PDB entry 1NOB | X-ray diffraction, 2.60 A resolution | chains B and C of the 3 polymer chains in the assembly

# Chain B (and C)
Protein: Protein (fiber knob protein)
From: Human adenovirus 12
Notes: fragment: knob; chain C of this document is another copy of the same molecule, construct and numbering; everything in this record applies to it too
Reference sequence: P36711 (FIBP_ADE12); residue numbers follow UniProt; this construct covers 403-587
Amino-acid sequence (185 residues; each row starts with the number of its first residue):
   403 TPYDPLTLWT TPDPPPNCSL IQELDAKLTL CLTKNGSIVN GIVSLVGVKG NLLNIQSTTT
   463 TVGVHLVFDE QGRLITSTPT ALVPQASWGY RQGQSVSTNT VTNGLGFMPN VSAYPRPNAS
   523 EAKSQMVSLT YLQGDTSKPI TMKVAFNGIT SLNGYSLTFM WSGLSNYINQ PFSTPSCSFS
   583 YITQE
UniProt features mapped onto this chain:
  - mutagenesis: P417 (P417E: Loss of interaction with CXADR), P418 (P418E: Loss of interaction with CXADR), S421 (S421TIS: Loss of interaction with CXADR), E425 (Loss of interaction with CXADR), L426 (Loss of interaction with CXADR), G550 (Loss of interaction with CXADR), I551 (Loss of interaction with CXADR)

# How chain B and chain C interact
Pairs across the interface (55):
  D406(B) with G438(C)
  T409(B) with G438(C); S439(C), hydrogen bond (side chain-backbone)
  W411(B) with S439(C); I584(C), hydrophobic
  P414(B) with N512(C); S514(C); A515(C); K525(C), hydrogen bond (backbone-side chain)
  D415(B) with S514(C)
  T431(B) with K525(C), hydrogen bond; I584(C)
  C433(B) with S439(C); I440(C)
  T435(B) with N437(C); S439(C); I440(C)
  K436(B) with N437(C)
  N437(B) with N437(C)
  N442(B) with N437(C); I440(C); N442(C)
  G443(B) with I440(C)
  I444(B) with M528(C), hydrophobic; S582(C); Y583(C); I584(C)
  S446(B) with K525(C)
  R493(B) with S439(C), hydrogen bond; N512(C); T585(C), hydrogen bond (side chain-backbone); Q586(C), hydrogen bond (side chain-backbone); E587(C)
  Q496(B) with N512(C), hydrogen bond; Q586(C), hydrogen bond (side chain-backbone)
  L531(B) with L531(C), hydrophobic
  T532(B) with V529(C)
  Y533(B) with V529(C), hydrophobic; S530(C); L531(C); T543(C)
  Q535(B) with A524(C)
  G536(B) with K545(C)
  T538(B) with T543(C)
  T576(B) with A524(C); K525(C)
  P577(B) with A524(C); Q527(C)
  S578(B) with Y516(C); A524(C); K525(C); Q527(C), hydrogen bond (backbone-backbone); M528(C)
  S580(B) with M528(C); S582(C)
Other interface residues (no listed pair), chain B (29 interface residues in all): L408, S575, C579

# Summary
Chain B and chain C form an interface of 29 and 24 residues respectively; the contacts include 9 hydrogen
bonds. Among the polar pairs are T409(B)-S439(C), P414(B)-K525(C) and T431(B)-K525(C). From UniProt: 7
mutagenesis sites on chain B.
Both chains are Protein (fiber knob protein) (Human adenovirus 12). Entry 1NOB (Knob domain from adenovirus
serotype 12) was determined by X-ray diffraction together with 1KAC from the same study.
